5UWT - chains A and B of the 4 polymer chains in the assembly; structure by X-ray diffraction, 2.34 A resolution.

# Chain A
Protein: GTP-binding nuclear protein Ran
From: Homo sapiens
UniProtKB: P62826 (RAN_HUMAN); numbering as in UniProt (aligned over 1-216)
Chain sequence (237 residues; each row starts with the number of its first residue; numbers below 1 keep their minus sign (Met-20 is residue -20)):
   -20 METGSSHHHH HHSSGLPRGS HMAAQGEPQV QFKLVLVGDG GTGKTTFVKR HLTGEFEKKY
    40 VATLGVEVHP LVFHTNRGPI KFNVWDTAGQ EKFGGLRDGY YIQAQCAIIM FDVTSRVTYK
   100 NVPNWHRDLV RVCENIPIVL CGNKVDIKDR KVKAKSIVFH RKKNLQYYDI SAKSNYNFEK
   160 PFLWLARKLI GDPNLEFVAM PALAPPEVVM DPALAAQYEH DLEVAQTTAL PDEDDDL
Not modelled in the structure: -20 to 8
Differences from the reference sequence: expression tag (-20 to 0)
Ion coordination: Mg2+: Thr24, Thr42 (together with GMP-PNP)
Ligand contacts: GMP-PNP (GNP; phosphoaminophosphonic acid-guanylate ester): Asp18, Gly19, Gly20, Thr21, Gly22, Lys23, Thr24, Thr25, Phe35, Glu36, Lys37, Lys38, Tyr39, Val40, Ala41, Thr42, Thr66, Ala67, Gly68, Gln69, Asn122, Lys123, Asp125, Ile126, Ser150, Ala151, Lys152
UniProt features mapped onto this chain:
  - region: Lys37 to Val45 (Switch-I), Gly68 to Gln84 (Switch-II), Asp211 to Leu216 (Interaction with RANBP1)
  - binding site (GTP): Asp18 to Thr25, Glu36 to Thr42, Gly68, Asn122 to Asp125, Ser150 to Lys152
  - site: Gln69 (Essential for GTP hydrolysis)
  - modified residue: Ala2 (N-acetylalanine), Thr24 (Phosphothreonine), Lys37 (N6-acetyllysine), Lys60 (N6-acetyllysine), Lys71 (N6-acetyllysine), Lys99 (N6-acetyllysine), Lys134 (N6-acetyllysine), Lys159 (N6-acetyllysine)
  - cross-link (Glycyl lysine isopeptide (Lys-Gly)): Lys71 (interchain with G-Cter in SUMO2), Lys152 (interchain with G-Cter in SUMO2)
  - mutagenesis: Gly19 (G19V: Blocks DNA replication; when associated with L-69), Thr24 (T24L: Has low binding affinity for GTP and GDP. Almost completely abolishes interaction with BIRC5; T24N: Has low binding affinity for GTP and GDP. Decreases nuclear import of proteins and RNA ...), Thr25 (T25A: Minor effect on the interaction with the alpha phosphate group of bound GTP), Lys37 (K37Q: Mimics acetylation; enhances the nuclear export of RELA/p65; K37R: Decreased acetylation), Tyr39 (Y39A: Abolishes steric hindrance that traps the essential Q-69 in an unreactive position, and causes slow GTP hydrolysis in wild-type ...), Gln69 (Q69L: Strongly decreased GTPase activity. Probably locked in the GTP-bound form. Loss of interaction with NUTF2. Decreases nuclear location and leads to cytoplasmic location during interphase ...), Glu70 (E70A: Strongly decreases the relase of bound GDP), Arg76 (R76E: Probable loss of interaction with NUTF2. Loss of transport to the nucleus), Lys134 (K134Q: Loss of normal mitotic chromosome segregation and defective mitotic spindle orientation; K134R: Loss of normal mitotic chromosome segregation and formation of sister chromatid bridges), Asp211 to Leu216 (No effect on GTPase activity. Abolishes interaction with RANBP1)

# Chain B
Protein: Ran-specific GTPase-activating protein 1
From: Saccharomyces cerevisiae
UniProtKB: P41920 (YRB1_YEAST); residue numbers follow UniProt; this construct covers 62-201
Chain sequence (143 residues; each row starts with the number of its first residue):
    59 GGSDIHFEPV VHLEKVDVKT MEEDEEVLYK VRAKLFRFDA DAKEWKERGT GDCKFLKNKK
   119 TNKVRILMRR DKTLKICANH IIAPEYTLKP NVGSDRSWVY ACTADIAEGE AEAFTFAIRF
   179 GSKENADKFK EEFEKAQEIN KKA
Not modelled in the structure: 59-64, 69-77, 201
Differences from the reference sequence: expression tag (59-61)

# Interface between chain A and chain B
Residue-residue contacts - 87 pairs, chain A then chain B:
  Arg29(A) - Glu105(B)  salt bridge
  Leu31(A) - Glu166(B)
  Thr32(A) - Glu105(B)
  Thr32(A) - Arg106(B)
  Thr32(A) - Arg128(B)  hydrogen bond (backbone-side chain)
  Gly33(A) - Glu105(B)
  Gly33(A) - Arg106(B)
  Gly33(A) - Arg128(B)
  Glu34(A) - Lys104(B)  salt bridge
  Glu34(A) - Glu105(B)  hydrogen bond (backbone-backbone)
  Leu50(A) - Lys133(B)
  Val51(A) - Lys133(B)  hydrogen bond (backbone-side chain)
  Phe52(A) - Lys133(B)
  Phe157(A) - Thr131(B)
  Glu158(A) - Lys130(B)
  Ala178(A) - Thr78(B)
  Ala178(A) - Arg127(B)
  Ala178(A) - Leu132(B)  hydrophobic
  Met179(A) - Arg127(B)  hydrogen bond (backbone-side chain)
  Met179(A) - Lys133(B)
  Met179(A) - Ile134(B)  hydrogen bond (side chain-backbone)
  Pro180(A) - Met79(B)  hydrophobic
  Pro180(A) - Ile134(B)
  Ala181(A) - Met79(B)
  Ala181(A) - Arg123(B)  hydrogen bond (backbone-side chain)
  Ala181(A) - Leu125(B)  hydrophobic
  Ala181(A) - Arg127(B)
  Ala181(A) - Ile134(B)  hydrophobic
  Leu182(A) - Met79(B)  hydrophobic
  Leu182(A) - Arg123(B)  hydrogen bond (backbone-side chain)
  Leu182(A) - Asn137(B)  hydrogen bond (backbone-side chain)
  Leu182(A) - Ile164(B)
  Ala183(A) - Ile164(B)
  Pro184(A) - Arg123(B)
  Pro184(A) - Asn137(B)
  Pro184(A) - His138(B)
  Pro184(A) - Ile139(B)  hydrophobic
  Pro184(A) - Ile164(B)  hydrophobic
  Pro185(A) - Ile139(B)
  Pro185(A) - Ile164(B)
  Glu186(A) - Lys121(B)  salt bridge
  Val187(A) - Ala141(B)  hydrophobic
  Val187(A) - Glu143(B)
  Val187(A) - Tyr144(B)
  Val187(A) - Thr161(B)
  Met189(A) - Glu143(B)
  Tyr197(A) - Thr161(B)
  Tyr197(A) - Ala171(B)
  Val203(A) - Phe96(B)  hydrophobic
  Ala204(A) - Phe96(B)  hydrophobic
  Ala204(A) - Trp103(B)  hydrogen bond (backbone-side chain)
  Ala204(A) - Asn149(B)
  Ala204(A) - Thr173(B)
  Gln205(A) - Lys147(B)
  Gln205(A) - Pro148(B)
  Gln205(A) - Asn149(B)  hydrogen bond (backbone-side chain)
  Gln205(A) - Val150(B)  hydrogen bond (backbone-backbone)
  Thr206(A) - Val150(B)
  Thr207(A) - Phe96(B)
  Thr207(A) - Trp103(B)  hydrogen bond (backbone-side chain)
  Thr207(A) - Asn149(B)  hydrogen bond (backbone-side chain)
  Ala208(A) - Trp103(B)
  Ala208(A) - Asn149(B)
  Leu209(A) - Phe94(B)  hydrophobic
  Leu209(A) - Trp103(B)  hydrophobic
  Leu209(A) - Asn149(B)  hydrogen bond (backbone-side chain)
  Leu209(A) - Ser155(B)
  Leu209(A) - Ala175(B)  hydrophobic
  Leu209(A) - Arg177(B)
  Pro210(A) - Phe94(B)  hydrophobic
  Pro210(A) - Trp103(B)
  Pro210(A) - Arg177(B)  hydrogen bond (backbone-side chain)
  Asp211(A) - Arg177(B)  hydrogen bond (backbone-side chain)
  Glu212(A) - Gly151(B)
  Glu212(A) - Ser152(B)  hydrogen bond
  Glu212(A) - Arg154(B)  salt bridge
  Glu212(A) - Arg177(B)  salt bridge
  Asp214(A) - Arg154(B)  hydrogen bond (backbone-side chain)
  Asp215(A) - Arg154(B)
  Leu216(A) - Arg90(B)
  Leu216(A) - Ala91(B)
  Leu216(A) - Lys92(B)
  Leu216(A) - Thr108(B)
  Leu216(A) - Arg154(B)
  Leu216(A) - Arg177(B)  hydrogen bond (backbone-side chain)
  Leu216(A) - Phe178(B)
  Leu216(A) - Gly179(B)
Other interface residues (no listed pair), chain A (42 interface residues in all): His30, Phe35, Phe176, Val177, Val188, Leu201, Asp213
Other interface residues (no listed pair), chain B (54 interface residues in all): Glu80, Lys101, Asp129, Val157, Tyr158, Ala159, Ala162, Ala165, Ala169

# Overview
42 residues of chain A face 54 of chain B across their interface, with 19 hydrogen bonds and 5 salt bridges.
Among the polar pairs are Arg29(A)-Glu105(B), Glu34(A)-Lys104(B) and Glu186(A)-Lys121(B). Chain A binds
GMP-PNP.
Chain A is GTP-binding nuclear protein Ran (Homo sapiens) and chain B is Ran-specific GTPase-activating
protein 1 (Saccharomyces cerevisiae); the structure, Crystal Structure of Hxk2 Peptide in complex with CRM1
K579A mutant-Ran-RanBP1, was determined by X-ray diffraction, deposited together with 5UWH, 5UWI, 5UWJ, 5UWO,
5UWP, 5UWQ and 4 further entries.
